PDB entry 7ZHK | X-ray diffraction, 2.40 A resolution | chains A and C

# Chain A (and C)
Protein: GTPase
Organism: Sulfolobus acidocaldarius
Notes: chain C of this document is another copy of the same molecule, construct and numbering; everything in this record applies to it too
Reference sequence: A0A0U2WWJ1 (A0A0U2WWJ1_9CREN); numbering as in UniProt (aligned over 2-254)
Chain sequence (274 residues; each row starts with the number of its first residue; numbers below 1 keep their minus sign (Met-18 is residue -18)):
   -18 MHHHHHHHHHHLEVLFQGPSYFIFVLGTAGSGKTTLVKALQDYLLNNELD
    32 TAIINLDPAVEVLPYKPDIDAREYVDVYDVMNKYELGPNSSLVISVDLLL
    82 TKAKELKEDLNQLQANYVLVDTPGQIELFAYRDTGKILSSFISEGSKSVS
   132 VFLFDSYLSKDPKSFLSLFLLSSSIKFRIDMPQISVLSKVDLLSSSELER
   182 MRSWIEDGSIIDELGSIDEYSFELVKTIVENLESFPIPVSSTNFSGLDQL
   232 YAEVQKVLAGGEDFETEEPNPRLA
Not modelled in the structure: -18 to -1, 241-255 (chain C: -18 to 0, 241-255)
Sequence notes: initiating methionine (-18); expression tag (-17 to 1, 255)
Metal / ion sites: Mg2+: Thr15 (together with GDP)
Residues lining bound ligands: GDP (guanosine-5'-diphosphate): Thr9, Ala10, Gly11, Ser12, Gly13, Lys14, Thr15, Thr16, Gly105, Lys170, Asp172, Leu173, Ser221, Ser222, Thr223
Reported in the primary citation:
  - self-association interface (contacts with another copy of this molecule); pairs are residue here / residue on that copy: Asp38-Asn70 (water-mediated contact), Asn70-Gln106 (hydrogen bond)
  - mutagenesis - D38A, D102A: abolished catalytic activity
  - post-translational modification sites: Tyr59 (citing earlier work)
  - mutagenesis - Y59D: decreased catalytic activity

# Interface between chain A and chain C
Contacting residue pairs (96; chain A residue first):
  Thr9(A) - Glu108(C)
  Ala10(A) - Glu108(C)  hydrogen bond (backbone-side chain)
  Ala10(A) - Arg113(C)
  Ala40(A) - Asn70(C)
  Glu42(A) - Leu67(C)
  Glu42(A) - Gly68(C)  hydrogen bond (side chain-backbone)
  Glu42(A) - Ser71(C)  hydrogen bond
  Val58(A) - Pro69(C)  hydrophobic
  Tyr59(A) - Met62(C)  hydrophobic
  Tyr59(A) - Leu67(C)
  Tyr59(A) - Gly68(C)
  Tyr59(A) - Pro69(C)
  Leu67(A) - Tyr59(C)
  Gly68(A) - Glu42(C)  hydrogen bond (backbone-side chain)
  Gly68(A) - Tyr59(C)
  Pro69(A) - Val58(C)  hydrophobic
  Pro69(A) - Tyr59(C)
  Pro69(A) - Pro69(C)  hydrophobic
  Asn70(A) - Leu73(C)
  Asn70(A) - Gly105(C)
  Asn70(A) - Gln106(C)  hydrogen bond
  Ser71(A) - Glu42(C)  hydrogen bond
  Leu73(A) - Pro69(C)  hydrophobic
  Leu73(A) - Asn70(C)
  Leu73(A) - Leu73(C)  hydrophobic
  Gln106(A) - Asn70(C)  hydrogen bond
  Gln106(A) - Gln106(C)
  Gln106(A) - Glu108(C)
  Gln106(A) - Leu109(C)
  Ile107(A) - Glu108(C)  hydrogen bond (backbone-side chain)
  Glu108(A) - Thr9(C)
  Glu108(A) - Ala10(C)  hydrogen bond (side chain-backbone)
  Glu108(A) - Gly105(C)
  Glu108(A) - Gln106(C)
  Glu108(A) - Ile107(C)  hydrogen bond (side chain-backbone)
  Glu108(A) - Glu108(C)  hydrogen bond (side chain-backbone)
  Leu109(A) - Gln106(C)
  Tyr112(A) - Leu139(C)
  Tyr112(A) - Leu152(C)
  Arg113(A) - Ala10(C)
  Asp114(A) - Tyr138(C)  hydrogen bond
  Tyr138(A) - Asp114(C)  hydrogen bond
  Leu139(A) - Tyr112(C)
  Leu139(A) - Arg159(C)
  Lys144(A) - Phe158(C)
  Lys144(A) - Asp161(C)
  Ser145(A) - Lys117(C)
  Ser145(A) - Arg159(C)  hydrogen bond
  Leu147(A) - Phe158(C)  hydrophobic
  Ser148(A) - Tyr112(C)
  Ser148(A) - Ser155(C)  hydrogen bond (backbone-side chain)
  Ser148(A) - Phe158(C)
  Ser148(A) - Arg159(C)
  Leu151(A) - Leu151(C)
  Leu151(A) - Ser154(C)
  Leu151(A) - Ser155(C)
  Leu151(A) - Phe158(C)  hydrophobic
  Leu152(A) - Tyr112(C)
  Leu152(A) - Leu152(C)  hydrophobic
  Leu152(A) - Ser155(C)
  Ser154(A) - Leu151(C)
  Ser154(A) - Tyr201(C)
  Ser154(A) - Leu205(C)
  Ser155(A) - Ser148(C)  hydrogen bond (side chain-backbone)
  Ser155(A) - Leu151(C)
  Ser155(A) - Leu152(C)
  Lys157(A) - Asp199(C)  salt bridge
  Lys157(A) - Ser202(C)
  Phe158(A) - Lys144(C)
  Phe158(A) - Ser148(C)
  Phe158(A) - Leu151(C)  hydrophobic
  Phe158(A) - Ser202(C)
  Phe158(A) - Val206(C)  hydrophobic
  Arg159(A) - Leu139(C)
  Arg159(A) - Ser145(C)  hydrogen bond
  Arg159(A) - Ser148(C)
  Asp161(A) - Lys144(C)  salt bridge
  Asp199(A) - Lys157(C)  salt bridge
  Tyr201(A) - Ser154(C)
  Tyr201(A) - Ile209(C)
  Tyr201(A) - Asn212(C)
  Tyr201(A) - Leu213(C)  hydrophobic
  Ser202(A) - Phe158(C)
  Glu204(A) - Thr208(C)
  Glu204(A) - Asn212(C)
  Leu205(A) - Ser154(C)
  Leu205(A) - Thr208(C)
  Val206(A) - Phe158(C)  hydrophobic
  Thr208(A) - Glu204(C)
  Thr208(A) - Leu205(C)
  Thr208(A) - Thr208(C)  hydrogen bond
  Ile209(A) - Tyr201(C)
  Asn212(A) - Glu200(C)  hydrogen bond
  Asn212(A) - Tyr201(C)
  Asn212(A) - Glu204(C)
  Leu213(A) - Tyr201(C)  hydrophobic
Also at the interface, not in a pair above, chain A (48 interface residues in all): Gly8, Met62, Gly105, Leu149, Leu195
Also at the interface, not in a pair above, chain C (52 interface residues in all): Gly8, Asp38, Ala40, Val74, Leu147, Leu149, Leu195
The authors on this interface:
  - specific contacts: Asp38(A)-Asn70(C) (water-mediated contact)

# Overview
The interface between chain A and chain C involves 48 residues on one side and 52 on the other, with 19
hydrogen bonds and 3 salt bridges. Polar pairs include Lys157(A)-Asp199(C), Asp161(A)-Lys144(C) and
Ala10(A)-Glu108(C). The paper describes a water-mediated contact between Asp38(A) and Asn70(C). The paper
reports that D38A and D102A of chain A abolish catalytic activity; a modification site at Tyr59(A).
Both chains are GTPase (Sulfolobus acidocaldarius). Entry 7ZHK (GPN-loop GTPase from Sulfolobus acidocaldarius
open state (GDP)) was determined by X-ray diffraction.
